5U6K - chains A and L of the 3 polymer chains in the assembly; structure by X-ray diffraction, 2.60 A resolution.

[Chain A]
Protein: DNA topoisomerase 2-binding protein 1
From: Mus musculus
Reference sequence: Q6ZQF0 (TOPB1_MOUSE); residues 553-746 here = UniProt positions 553-746
Amino-acid sequence (200 residues; each row starts with the number of its first residue):
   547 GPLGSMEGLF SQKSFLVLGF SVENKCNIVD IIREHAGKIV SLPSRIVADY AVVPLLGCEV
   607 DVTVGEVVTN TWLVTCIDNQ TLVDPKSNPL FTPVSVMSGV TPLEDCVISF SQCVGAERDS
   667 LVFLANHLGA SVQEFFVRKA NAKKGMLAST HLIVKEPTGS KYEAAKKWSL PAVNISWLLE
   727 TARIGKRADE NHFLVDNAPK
Unresolved in the structure: 547-553, 744-746
Differences from the reference sequence: expression tag (547-552)
From the paper describing this entry:
  - mutagenesis - S657A (3.2- to 3.9-fold), K707A (3.2- to 3.9-fold), A710D: decreased binding to MDC1
  - mutagenesis - R684E/K685E (9- to 12-fold), K689E/K690E (9- to 12-fold): decreased binding to Bloom Sydrome recQ helicase like protein (BLM) (chain L)
  - mutagenesis - M692A, A710K: unchanged binding to MDC1

[Chain L]
Protein: Bloom Sydrome recQ helicase like protein (BLM)
Amino-acid sequence (13 residues; row label = number of the first residue in the row):
   297 DTDFVPPSPE EII
Unresolved in the structure: 297-299, 306-309
Modified positions: S304 (phosphoserine; SEP)
From the paper describing this entry:
  - post-translational modification sites: S304

[How chain A and chain L interact]
Contacting residue pairs (18; chain A residue first):
  F656(A) - S304(L)
  S657(A) - S304(L)
  Q658(A) - S304(L)
  E680(A) - P303(L)
  F681(A) - V301(L)
  F681(A) - P302(L)  hydrophobic
  F681(A) - P303(L)
  F682(A) - F300(L)
  F682(A) - V301(L)  hydrogen bond (backbone-backbone)
  V683(A) - F300(L)  hydrophobic
  R684(A) - F300(L)
  S706(A) - V301(L)
  K707(A) - V301(L)
  K707(A) - P302(L)
  K707(A) - S304(L)
  A710(A) - V301(L)  hydrophobic
  W714(A) - F300(L)
  W714(A) - V301(L)  hydrophobic
The authors on this interface:
  - residue pairs: S657(A)-S304(L) (hydrogen bond), Q658(A)-S304(L) (backbone contact), F681(A)-P302(L) (hydrophobic contact), F681(A)-F300(L) (hydrophobic contact), F681(A)-P303(L), F682(A)-V301(L) (hydrophobic contact), V683(A)-F300(L) (hydrophobic contact), K707(A)-S304(L) (hydrogen bond), A710(A)-V301(L) (hydrophobic contact), W714(A)-V301(L) (hydrophobic contact)

[In short]
Chain A and chain L form an interface of 12 and 5 residues respectively; the contacts include 1 hydrogen bond.
The hydrogen-bonded pair F682(A)-V301(L) is a backbone contact. The paper describes hydrogen bonds between
S657(A) and S304(L) and K707(A) and S304(L); a backbone contact between Q658(A) and S304(L); hydrophobic
contacts between F681(A) and P302(L), F681(A) and F300(L) and F682(A) and V301(L) among others. The paper
reports that S657A, K707A and A710D of chain A reduce binding to MDC1; a modification site at S304(L); 7
substitutions were tested in all.
Chain A is DNA topoisomerase 2-binding protein 1 (Mus musculus) and chain L is Bloom Sydrome recQ helicase
like protein (BLM); the structure, Crystal structure of TopBP1 BRCT4/5 in complex with a BLM phosphopeptide,
was determined by X-ray diffraction.
